Entry 2NP2 (X-ray diffraction, 3.02 A resolution); this record covers chains A and B of the 4 polymer chains in the assembly.

[Chain A (and B)]
Protein: Hbb
Source organism: Borrelia burgdorferi
Notes: chain B of this document is another copy of the same molecule, construct and numbering; everything in this record applies to it too
UniProtKB: Q3I4Z2 (Q3I4Z2_BORBU); residues 1-108 here = UniProt positions 1-108
Chain sequence (108 residues; each row starts with the number of its first residue):
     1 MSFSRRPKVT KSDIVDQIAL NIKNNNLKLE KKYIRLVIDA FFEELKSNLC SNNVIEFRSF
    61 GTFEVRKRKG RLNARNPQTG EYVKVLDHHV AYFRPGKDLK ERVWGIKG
Disordered / not traced: 1-5, 108

[How chain A and chain B interact]
Contacting residue pairs - 96 pairs, chain A then chain B:
  Arg-6(A) / Asn-52(B)
  Pro-7(A) / Asn-53(B)
  Pro-7(A) / Val-54(B)  hydrogen bond (backbone-backbone)
  Lys-8(A) / Val-54(B)
  Lys-8(A) / Glu-56(B)  salt bridge
  Val-9(A) / Asn-48(B)
  Val-9(A) / Val-54(B)  hydrogen bond (backbone-backbone)
  Val-9(A) / Ile-55(B)
  Val-9(A) / Glu-56(B)  hydrogen bond (backbone-backbone)
  Thr-10(A) / Glu-56(B)
  Lys-11(A) / Glu-56(B)
  Lys-11(A) / Phe-57(B)
  Ile-14(A) / Asn-48(B)
  Ile-14(A) / Ile-55(B)  hydrophobic
  Gln-17(A) / Glu-44(B)  hydrogen bond
  Gln-17(A) / Asn-48(B)
  Ile-18(A) / Ala-40(B)  hydrophobic
  Ile-18(A) / Phe-41(B)  hydrophobic
  Asn-21(A) / Ala-40(B)
  Asn-21(A) / Glu-43(B)  hydrogen bond
  Asn-21(A) / Glu-44(B)  hydrogen bond
  Ile-22(A) / Leu-36(B)  hydrophobic
  Leu-29(A) / Val-37(B)  hydrophobic
  Ile-34(A) / Val-37(B)  hydrophobic
  Leu-36(A) / Ile-22(B)  hydrophobic
  Leu-36(A) / Leu-27(B)  hydrophobic
  Val-37(A) / Leu-29(B)  hydrophobic
  Val-37(A) / Ile-34(B)  hydrophobic
  Val-37(A) / Val-37(B)  hydrophobic
  Val-37(A) / Ile-38(B)  hydrophobic
  Ile-38(A) / Val-37(B)  hydrophobic
  Ile-38(A) / Phe-41(B)  hydrophobic
  Ala-40(A) / Ile-18(B)  hydrophobic
  Ala-40(A) / Asn-21(B)
  Phe-41(A) / Ile-18(B)  hydrophobic
  Phe-41(A) / Ile-38(B)  hydrophobic
  Phe-41(A) / Phe-41(B)  hydrophobic
  Phe-41(A) / Phe-42(B)  hydrophobic
  Phe-42(A) / Phe-41(B)  hydrophobic
  Phe-42(A) / Phe-57(B)  hydrophobic
  Phe-42(A) / Phe-60(B)  hydrophobic
  Glu-43(A) / Asn-21(B)
  Glu-44(A) / Gln-17(B)  hydrogen bond
  Glu-44(A) / Asn-21(B)  hydrogen bond
  Leu-45(A) / Phe-60(B)  hydrophobic
  Lys-46(A) / Ser-59(B)
  Lys-46(A) / Phe-60(B)
  Lys-46(A) / Asp-98(B)  salt bridge
  Lys-46(A) / Leu-99(B)
  Lys-46(A) / Arg-102(B)
  Ser-47(A) / Arg-102(B)
  Asn-48(A) / Val-9(B)
  Asn-48(A) / Ile-14(B)
  Asn-48(A) / Gln-17(B)
  Leu-49(A) / Leu-99(B)  hydrophobic
  Cys-50(A) / Arg-102(B)  hydrogen bond
  Cys-50(A) / Ile-106(B)
  Asn-52(A) / Arg-6(B)
  Asn-53(A) / Pro-7(B)
  Val-54(A) / Pro-7(B)  hydrogen bond (backbone-backbone)
  Val-54(A) / Lys-8(B)
  Val-54(A) / Val-9(B)  hydrogen bond (backbone-backbone)
  Ile-55(A) / Val-9(B)
  Ile-55(A) / Ile-14(B)  hydrophobic
  Glu-56(A) / Lys-8(B)  salt bridge
  Glu-56(A) / Val-9(B)  hydrogen bond (backbone-backbone)
  Glu-56(A) / Thr-10(B)
  Glu-56(A) / Lys-11(B)
  Phe-57(A) / Lys-11(B)
  Phe-57(A) / Phe-42(B)  hydrophobic
  Ser-59(A) / Lys-46(B)  hydrogen bond (backbone-side chain)
  Phe-60(A) / Phe-42(B)  hydrophobic
  Phe-60(A) / Leu-45(B)  hydrophobic
  His-88(A) / Trp-104(B)
  His-89(A) / Val-103(B)
  His-89(A) / Trp-104(B)  hydrogen bond (backbone-backbone)
  His-89(A) / Ile-106(B)  hydrogen bond (side chain-backbone)
  Val-90(A) / Val-103(B)
  Ala-91(A) / Pro-95(B)
  Ala-91(A) / Leu-99(B)  hydrophobic
  Phe-93(A) / Phe-93(B)  hydrophobic
  Pro-95(A) / Ala-91(B)
  Asp-98(A) / Lys-46(B)  salt bridge
  Leu-99(A) / Lys-46(B)
  Leu-99(A) / Leu-49(B)  hydrophobic
  Leu-99(A) / Ala-91(B)  hydrophobic
  Arg-102(A) / Lys-46(B)
  Arg-102(A) / Ser-47(B)
  Arg-102(A) / Cys-50(B)  hydrogen bond
  Val-103(A) / His-89(B)
  Val-103(A) / Val-90(B)
  Val-103(A) / Ala-91(B)
  Trp-104(A) / His-88(B)
  Trp-104(A) / His-89(B)  hydrogen bond (backbone-backbone)
  Ile-106(A) / Cys-50(B)
  Ile-106(A) / His-89(B)  hydrogen bond (backbone-side chain)
Also at the interface, not in a pair above, chain A (53 interface residues in all): Leu-27, Tyr-33, Phe-63, Val-65, Leu-86, Lys-107
Also at the interface, not in a pair above, chain B (52 interface residues in all): Tyr-33, Phe-63, Val-65, Lys-107

[Overview]
53 residues of chain A and 52 residues of chain B are in contact; the contacts include 18 hydrogen bonds and 4
salt bridges. Among the polar pairs are Lys-8(A)/Glu-56(B), Lys-46(A)/Asp-98(B) and Gln-17(A)/Glu-44(B).
Both chains are Hbb (Borrelia burgdorferi). Entry 2NP2 (Hbb-DNA complex) was determined by X-ray diffraction.
